PDB entry 4ABO | electron microscopy, 8.60 A resolution (very low resolution: no residue pairs are listed; an interface is given only as per-side residue counts) | chains C and G of the 9 polymer chains in the assembly

== Chain C (and G) ==
Protein: Tubulin beta chain
Organism: Sus scrofa
Notes: EC 3.6.5.6; chain G of this document is another copy of the same molecule, construct and numbering; everything in this record applies to it too
Chain sequence (445 residues; numbered 1 to 455; 10 numbers in that range are skipped by the numbering (no residue carries them; nothing is unmodelled there); the number before each row is that of its first residue):
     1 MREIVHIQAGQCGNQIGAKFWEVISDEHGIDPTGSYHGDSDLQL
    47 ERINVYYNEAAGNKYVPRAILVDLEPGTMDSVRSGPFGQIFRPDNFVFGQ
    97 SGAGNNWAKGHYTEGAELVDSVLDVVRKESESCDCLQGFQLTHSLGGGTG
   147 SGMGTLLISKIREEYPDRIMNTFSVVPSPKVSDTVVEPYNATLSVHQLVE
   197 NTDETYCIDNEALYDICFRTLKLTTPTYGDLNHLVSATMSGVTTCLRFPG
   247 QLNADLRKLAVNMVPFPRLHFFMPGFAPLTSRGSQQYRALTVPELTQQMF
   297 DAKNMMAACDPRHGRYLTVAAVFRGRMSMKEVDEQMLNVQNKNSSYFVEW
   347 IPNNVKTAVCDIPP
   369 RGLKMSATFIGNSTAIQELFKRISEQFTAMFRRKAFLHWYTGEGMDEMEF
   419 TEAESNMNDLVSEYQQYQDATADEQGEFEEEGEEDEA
Not modelled in the structure: 1, 438-455
Ligand contacts:
  - GTP-gamma-S (GSP; 5'-guanosine-diphosphate-monothiophosphate): G10, Q11, C12, Q15, I16, D69, E71, A99, G100, N101, S140, G142, G143, G144, T145, G146, V171, D179, E183, N206, Y224, N228
  - GTP (guanosine-5'-triphosphate): Q247, L248, K254

== Chain C / chain G interface ==
At this resolution (9 A) residue pairs are not listed: 5 residues of chain C and 4 of chain G lie at the interface.

== In short ==
5 residues of chain C face 4 of chain G across their interface. Chain C binds GTP-gamma-S and GTP.
Chain C and chain G are both Tubulin beta chain (Sus scrofa); the structure, Mal3 CH domain homology model and
mammalian tubulin (2XRP) docked into the 8.6-Angstrom cryo-EM map of ..., was determined by electron
microscopy.
